Entry 6KWL (X-ray diffraction, 1.80 A resolution); this record covers chains A and C of the 3 polymer chains in the assembly.

# Chain A
Molecule: MHC class I antigen
Source organism: Sus scrofa
Reference sequence: A0A0F6N4U7 (A0A0F6N4U7_PIG); residues 1-275 here correspond to UniProt positions 22-296 (UniProt number = residue number + 21)
Amino-acid sequence (275 residues; each row starts with the number of its first residue):
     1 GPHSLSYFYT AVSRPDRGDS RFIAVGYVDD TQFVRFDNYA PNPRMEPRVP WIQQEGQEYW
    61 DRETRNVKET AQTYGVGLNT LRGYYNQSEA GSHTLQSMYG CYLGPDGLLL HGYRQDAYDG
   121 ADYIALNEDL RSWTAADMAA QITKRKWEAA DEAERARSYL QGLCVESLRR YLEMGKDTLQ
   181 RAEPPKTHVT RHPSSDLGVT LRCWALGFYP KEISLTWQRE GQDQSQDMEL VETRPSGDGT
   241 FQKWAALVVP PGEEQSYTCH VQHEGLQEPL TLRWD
Differences from the reference sequence: engineered mutation Ala156 (Arg177 in A0A0F6N4U7)
Disulfide bonds: Cys101-Cys164, Cys203-Cys259
What the authors report for this chain:
  - mutagenesis - Y99F: abolished binding to NW9

# Chain C
Molecule: peptide
Amino-acid sequence (9 residues; numbered 1 to 9; the number before each row is that of its first residue):
     1 MTAHITVPY

# Chain A / chain C interface
Pairs across the interface - 44 pairs, chain A then chain C:
  Leu5(A) - Met1(C)
  Tyr7(A) - Met1(C)  hydrogen bond (side chain-backbone)
  Tyr7(A) - Thr2(C)
  Tyr9(A) - Thr2(C)
  Met45(A) - Thr2(C)
  Tyr59(A) - Met1(C)  hydrophobic
  Arg62(A) - Met1(C)
  Arg62(A) - Thr2(C)  hydrogen bond (side chain-backbone)
  Arg62(A) - His4(C)  hydrogen bond
  Glu63(A) - Met1(C)
  Glu63(A) - Thr2(C)  hydrogen bond
  Asn66(A) - Thr2(C)  hydrogen bond
  Asn66(A) - Ala3(C)  hydrogen bond (side chain-backbone)
  Asn66(A) - His4(C)
  Glu69(A) - Thr6(C)
  Thr70(A) - Ile5(C)  hydrogen bond (side chain-backbone)
  Thr73(A) - Thr6(C)
  Tyr74(A) - Ile5(C)
  Tyr74(A) - Tyr9(C)  hydrogen bond
  Gly77(A) - Tyr9(C)
  Thr80(A) - Tyr9(C)
  Leu81(A) - Tyr9(C)  hydrophobic
  Tyr84(A) - Tyr9(C)  hydrogen bond (side chain-backbone)
  Leu95(A) - Tyr9(C)  hydrophobic
  Ser97(A) - Tyr9(C)
  Tyr99(A) - Thr2(C)
  Tyr99(A) - Ala3(C)  hydrogen bond (side chain-backbone)
  Arg114(A) - Ile5(C)
  Asp116(A) - Tyr9(C)  hydrogen bond
  Thr143(A) - Tyr9(C)  hydrogen bond (side chain-backbone)
  Lys146(A) - Pro8(C)
  Lys146(A) - Tyr9(C)  hydrogen bond (side chain-backbone)
  Trp147(A) - Val7(C)
  Trp147(A) - Pro8(C)  hydrogen bond (side chain-backbone)
  Trp147(A) - Tyr9(C)  hydrophobic
  Glu152(A) - Val7(C)
  Arg155(A) - His4(C)  hydrogen bond
  Tyr159(A) - Met1(C)  hydrogen bond (side chain-backbone)
  Tyr159(A) - Thr2(C)
  Tyr159(A) - Ala3(C)  hydrophobic
  Leu163(A) - Met1(C)  hydrophobic
  Ser167(A) - Met1(C)  hydrogen bond (side chain-backbone)
  Arg170(A) - Met1(C)  hydrogen bond
  Tyr171(A) - Met1(C)  hydrogen bond (side chain-backbone)
Interface residues without a listed pair, chain A (34 interface residues in all): Val67, Tyr123, Ala150

# In short
34 residues of chain A face 9 of chain C across their interface, with 19 hydrogen bonds. Among the polar pairs
are Tyr7(A)-Met1(C), Arg62(A)-Thr2(C) and Arg62(A)-His4(C). The paper reports that Y99F of chain A abolishes
binding to NW9.
Here chain A is MHC class I antigen (Sus scrofa) and chain C is peptide. Entry 6KWL (Crystal structure of
pSLA-1*0401(R156A) complex with FMDV-derived epitope MTAHITVPY) was determined by X-ray diffraction (same
publication as 6KWK, 6KWN and 6KWO).
